Entry 6ERG (X-ray diffraction, 2.90 A resolution); this record covers chains A and R of the 5 polymer chains in the assembly.

Chain A:
Name: X-ray repair cross-complementing protein 6
Organism: Homo sapiens
Notes: EC 3.6.4.-, 4.2.99.-
UniProtKB: P12956 (XRCC6_HUMAN); numbering as in UniProt (aligned over 1-544)
Sequence (544 residues; each row starts with the number of its first residue):
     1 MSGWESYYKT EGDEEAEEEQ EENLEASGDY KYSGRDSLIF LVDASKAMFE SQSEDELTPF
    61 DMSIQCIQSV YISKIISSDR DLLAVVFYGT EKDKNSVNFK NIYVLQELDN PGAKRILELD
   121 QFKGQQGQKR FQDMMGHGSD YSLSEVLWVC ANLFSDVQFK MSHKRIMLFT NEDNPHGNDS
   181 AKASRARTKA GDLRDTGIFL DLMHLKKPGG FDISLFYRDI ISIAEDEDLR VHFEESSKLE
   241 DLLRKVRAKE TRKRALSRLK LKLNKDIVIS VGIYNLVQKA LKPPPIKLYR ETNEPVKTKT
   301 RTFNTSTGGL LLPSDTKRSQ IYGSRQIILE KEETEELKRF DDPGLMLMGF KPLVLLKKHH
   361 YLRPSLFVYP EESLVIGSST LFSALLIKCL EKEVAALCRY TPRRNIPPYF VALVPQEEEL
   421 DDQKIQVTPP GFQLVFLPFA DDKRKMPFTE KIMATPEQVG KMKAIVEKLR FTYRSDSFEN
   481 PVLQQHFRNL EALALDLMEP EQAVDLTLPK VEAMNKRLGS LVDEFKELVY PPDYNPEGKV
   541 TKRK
Unresolved in the structure: 1-33, 535-544
Curated features (UniProtKB/Swiss-Prot):
  - active site: Lys31 (Schiff-base intermediate with DNA)
  - modified residue: Ser2 (N-acetylserine), Ser6 (Phosphoserine), Ser27 (Phosphoserine), Lys31 (N6-acetyllysine), Ser51 (Phosphoserine), Ser306 (Phosphoserine), Lys317 (N6-acetyllysine), Lys331 (N6-acetyllysine), Lys338 (N6-acetyllysine), Thr455 (Phosphothreonine), Lys461 (N6-acetyllysine), Ser477 (Phosphoserine), Ser520 (Phosphoserine), Lys539 (N6-acetyllysine), Lys542 (N6-acetyllysine), Lys544 (N6-acetyllysine)
  - cross-link (Glycyl lysine isopeptide (Lys-Gly)): Lys287 (interchain with G-Cter in SUMO2), Lys317 (interchain with G-Cter in SUMO2)
  - mutagenesis: Lys31 (K31A: Diminishes the ability to form a Schiff base. Abolishes adduct formation; when associated with A-160 and A-164), Lys160 (K160A: Abolishes adduct formation; when associated with A-31 and A-160), Lys164 (K164A: Abolishes adduct formation; when associated with A-31 and A-164), Lys539 (K539Q: Complete loss of suppression of BAX-induced apoptosis; K539R: No effect on suppression of BAX-induced apoptosis), Lys542 (K542Q: Complete loss of suppression of BAX-induced apoptosis; K542R: No effect on suppression of BAX-induced apoptosis), Lys544 (K544R: No effect on suppression of BAX-induced apoptosis)

Chain R:
Molecule: 34-nt DNA strand
Sequence (34 nucleotides; row label = number of the first residue in the row):
     1 CGCGCCCAGC TTTCCCAGCT AATAAACTAA AAAC
Unresolved in the structure: 12-14

How chain A and chain R interact:
Pairs across the interface (15):
  Arg252(A) with DC34(R), hydrogen bond to the phosphate
  Arg254(A) with DA33(R), phosphate contact; DC34(R), phosphate contact
  Ala255(A) with DA33(R), phosphate contact; DC34(R), hydrogen bond to the phosphate
  Leu256(A) with DA33(R), sugar contact
  Ser257(A) with DA33(R), phosphate contact
  Arg258(A) with DA33(R), salt bridge to the phosphate; DC34(R), salt bridge to the phosphate
  Thr300(A) with DA29(R), phosphate contact
  Arg403(A) with DA31(R), phosphate contact; DA32(R), phosphate contact
  Arg404(A) with DA32(R), hydrogen bond to the phosphate
  Arg444(A) with DA22(R), phosphate contact; DT23(R), salt bridge to the phosphate
Also at the interface, not in a pair above, chain A (12 interface residues in all): Lys253, Glu335

Summary:
Chain A and chain R form an interface of 12 and 7 residues respectively, with 3 hydrogen bonds and 3 salt
bridges. Polar pairs include Arg252(A)-DC34(R), Ala255(A)-DC34(R) and Arg404(A)-DA32(R). Curated annotation
(UniProt) lists active-site residue Lys31(A) and 6 mutagenesis sites on chain A.
Here chain A is X-ray repair cross-complementing protein 6 (Homo sapiens) and chain R is a 34-nt DNA strand.
Entry 6ERG (Complex of XLF and heterodimer Ku bound to DNA) was determined by X-ray diffraction together with
6ERF and 6ERH from the same study.
